PDB entry 1I6P | X-ray diffraction, 2.00 A resolution | chain A

== Chain A ==
Protein: Carbonic anhydrase
Organism: Escherichia coli
Notes: EC 4.2.1.1
Reference sequence: P61517 (CAN_ECOLI); residue numbers follow UniProt; this construct covers 1-220
Sequence (220 residues; each row starts with the number of its first residue):
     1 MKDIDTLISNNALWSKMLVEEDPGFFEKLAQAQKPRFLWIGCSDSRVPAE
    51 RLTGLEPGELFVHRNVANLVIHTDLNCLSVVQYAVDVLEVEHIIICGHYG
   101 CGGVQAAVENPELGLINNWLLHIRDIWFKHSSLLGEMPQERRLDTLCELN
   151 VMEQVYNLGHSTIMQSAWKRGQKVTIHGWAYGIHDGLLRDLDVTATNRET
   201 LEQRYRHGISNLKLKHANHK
Disordered / not traced: 1, 216-220
Metal / ion sites: Zn2+: Cys42, Asp44, His98, Cys101
Swiss-Prot annotation at these positions:
  - binding site (Zn(2+)): Cys42, Asp44, His98, Cys101
What the authors report for this chain:
  - Zn2+ coordination: Cys42, Asp44, His98, Cys101
  - contacts within the chain: Cys42-Ser45 (backbone contact), Tyr99-Glu148, Tyr99-Arg189
  - conformationally variable residues (loop rearrangement, side-chain flip): Gln33, Asp44, Ser45, Arg46, Arg64, His98

== In short ==
Cys42, Asp44, His98 and Cys101 coordinate Zn2+. Curated annotation (UniProt) lists 4 Zn2+-binding residues.
From the paper: Zn2+ coordination by Cys42, Asp44 and His98 among others; conformational variability at Gln33,
Asp44 and Ser45 among others.
Chain A is Carbonic anhydrase (Escherichia coli); the structure, Crystal structure of E. coli beta carbonic
anhydrase (ecca), was determined by X-ray diffraction together with 1I6O from the same study.
